Entry 4Z5D (X-ray diffraction, 2.15 A resolution); this record covers chains B and C of the 4 polymer chains in the assembly.

# Chain B
Molecule: Antitoxin HipB
Organism: Escherichia coli
UniProtKB: P23873 (HIPB_ECOLI); numbering as in UniProt (aligned over 4-74)
Chain sequence (71 residues; row label = number of the first residue in the row):
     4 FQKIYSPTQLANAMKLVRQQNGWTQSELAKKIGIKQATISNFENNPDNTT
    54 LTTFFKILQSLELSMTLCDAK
Swiss-Prot annotation at these positions:
  - DNA-binding region: Arg-21 to Asn-47 (H-T-H motif)

# Chain C
Molecule: 21-nt DNA strand
Sequence (21 nucleotides; each row starts with the number of its first residue):
     1 TTTATCCGCGATCGCGGATAA

# How chain B and chain C interact
Pairs across the interface (12; chain B residue first):
  Arg-21(B) / DT3(C)  salt bridge to the phosphate
  Thr-27(B) / DT2(C)  phosphate contact
  Thr-27(B) / DT3(C)  phosphate contact
  Gln-28(B) / DT3(C)  hydrogen bond to the phosphate
  Gln-28(B) / DA4(C)  hydrogen bond to the phosphate
  Ser-29(B) / DT3(C)  base contact
  Gln-39(B) / DT3(C)  base contact
  Gln-39(B) / DA4(C)  hydrogen bond to the base
  Ala-40(B) / DT5(C)  base contact
  Ser-43(B) / DA4(C)  hydrogen bond to the phosphate
  Ser-43(B) / DT5(C)  base contact
  Asn-47(B) / DA4(C)  hydrogen bond to the phosphate
Other interface residues (no listed pair), chain B (9 interface residues in all): Lys-38
Other interface residues (no listed pair), chain C (5 interface residues in all): DC6

# Summary
Chain B and chain C form an interface of 9 and 5 residues respectively, with 5 hydrogen bonds and 1 salt
bridge. Among the polar pairs are Gln-39(B)/DA4(C), Gln-28(B)/DT3(C) and Gln-28(B)/DA4(C).
Chain B is Antitoxin HipB (Escherichia coli) and chain C is a 21-nt DNA strand; the structure, HipB-O4 21mer
complex, was determined by X-ray diffraction.
